PDB entry 9BXC | electron microscopy, 2.76 A resolution | chains B and D of the 4 polymer chains in the assembly

Chain B:
Protein: Ribonucleoside-diphosphate reductase subunit alpha
From: Bacillus subtilis
Notes: EC 1.17.4.1
UniProt: P50620 (RIR1_BACSU); numbering as in UniProt (aligned over 1-700)
Chain sequence (700 residues; row label = number of the first residue in the row):
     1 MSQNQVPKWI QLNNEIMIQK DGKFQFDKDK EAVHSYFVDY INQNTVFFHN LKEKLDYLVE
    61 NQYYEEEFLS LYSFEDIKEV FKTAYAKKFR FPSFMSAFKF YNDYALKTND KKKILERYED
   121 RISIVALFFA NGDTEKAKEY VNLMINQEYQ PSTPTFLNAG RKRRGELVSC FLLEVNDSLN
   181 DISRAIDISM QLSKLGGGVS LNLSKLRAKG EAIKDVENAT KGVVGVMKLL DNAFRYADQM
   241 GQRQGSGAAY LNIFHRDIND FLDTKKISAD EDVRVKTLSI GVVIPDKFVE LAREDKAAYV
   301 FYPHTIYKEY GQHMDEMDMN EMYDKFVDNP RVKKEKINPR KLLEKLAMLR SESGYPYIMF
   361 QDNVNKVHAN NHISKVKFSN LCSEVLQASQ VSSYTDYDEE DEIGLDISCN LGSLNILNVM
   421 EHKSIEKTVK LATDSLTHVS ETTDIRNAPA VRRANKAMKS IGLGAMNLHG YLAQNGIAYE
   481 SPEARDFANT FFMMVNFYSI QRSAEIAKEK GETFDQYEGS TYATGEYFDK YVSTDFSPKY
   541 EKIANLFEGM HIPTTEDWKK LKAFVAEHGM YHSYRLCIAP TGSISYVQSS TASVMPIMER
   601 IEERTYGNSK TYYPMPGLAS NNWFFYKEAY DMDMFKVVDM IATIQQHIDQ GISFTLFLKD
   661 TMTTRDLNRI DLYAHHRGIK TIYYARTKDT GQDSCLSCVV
Unresolved in the structure: 1-5, 689-700
Disulfide bonds: Cys170-Cys409
Residues lining bound ligands:
  - ATP (adenosine-5'-triphosphate): Val33, His34, Phe37, Asn42, Lys88, Phe89, Arg90, Phe91, Arg117
  - GDP (guanosine-5'-diphosphate): Phe47, Phe48, His49, Asn50, Leu51, Lys54, Lys78, Phe81, Lys82, Tyr85, Asp120
  - dTTP (TTP), molecule 1: Asp177, Ser178, Leu179, Ile182, Leu206, Arg207, Ala212, Ile213, Lys214, Thr220, Lys221
  - dTTP (TTP), molecule 2: Lys194, Tyr236, Ala237, Asp238
UniProt features mapped onto this chain:
  - active site: Asn380 (Proton acceptor), Cys382 (Cysteine radical intermediate), Glu384 (Proton acceptor)
  - binding site (substrate): Thr153, Ser169, Cys170, Gly198, Asn380 to Glu384, Pro580 to Ile584
  - site: Cys170 (Important for hydrogen atom transfer), Asp177 (Allosteric effector binding), Arg207 (Allosteric effector binding), Cys409 (Important for hydrogen atom transfer), Tyr683 (Important for electron transfer), Tyr684 (Important for electron transfer), Cys695 (Interacts with thioredoxin/glutaredoxin), Cys698 (Interacts with thioredoxin/glutaredoxin)
  - mutagenesis: His255 (H255Y: In ts-A 73; temperature-sensitive lethal mutation)
Reported in the primary citation:
  - catalytic residues: Cys382 (citing earlier work)

Chain D:
Protein: Ribonucleoside-diphosphate reductase subunit beta
From: Bacillus subtilis
Notes: EC 1.17.4.1
UniProt: P50621 (RIR2_BACSU); residues 1-329 here = UniProt positions 1-329
Chain sequence (350 residues; each row starts with the number of its first residue; numbers below 1 keep their minus sign (Met-20 is residue -20)):
   -20 MGSSHHHHHH SSGLVPRGSH MMTKIYDAAN WSKHEDDFTQ MFYNQNVKQF WLPEEIALNG
    40 DLLTWKYLGK NEQDTYMKVL AGLTLLDTEQ GNTGMPIVAE HVDGHQRKAV LNFMAMMENA
   100 VHAKSYSNIF MTLAPTETIN EVFEWVKQNK YLQKKAQMIV GLYKAIQKDD EISLFKAMVA
   160 SVYLESFLFY SGFYYPLYFY GQGKLMQSGE IINLILRDEA IHGVYVGLLA QEIYNKQTEE
   220 KKAELREFAI DLLNQLYENE LEYTEDLYDQ VGLSHDVKKF IRYNANKALM NLGFDPYFEE
   280 EDINPIVLNG LNTKTKSHDF FSMKGNGYKK ATVEPLKDDD FYFEDEKEQI
Unresolved in the structure: -20 to 310, 323-329
Sequence notes: initiating methionine (-20); expression tag (-19 to 0)
UniProt features mapped onto this chain:
  - active site: Tyr105
  - binding site (Fe cation): Asp66, Glu97, His101, Glu164, Glu198, His201

Chain B / chain D interface:
Contacting residue pairs - 30 pairs, chain B then chain D:
  Ala292(B) - Phe320(D)
  Arg293(B) - Phe320(D)
  Arg293(B) - Tyr321(D)
  Glu294(B) - Tyr321(D)
  Arg340(B) - Leu315(D)
  Arg340(B) - Lys316(D)
  Arg340(B) - Asp317(D)
  Arg340(B) - Phe320(D)
  Leu343(B) - Phe320(D)  hydrophobic
  Glu344(B) - Pro314(D)
  Glu344(B) - Leu315(D)  hydrogen bond (side chain-backbone)
  Phe635(B) - Phe322(D)  hydrophobic
  Thr663(B) - Thr311(D)
  Thr663(B) - Glu313(D)  hydrogen bond
  Thr664(B) - Thr311(D)  hydrogen bond (backbone-backbone)
  Thr664(B) - Val312(D)
  Thr664(B) - Glu313(D)  hydrogen bond (side chain-backbone)
  Arg665(B) - Glu313(D)  salt bridge
  Arg665(B) - Pro314(D)
  Arg665(B) - Lys316(D)
  Arg665(B) - Asp319(D)  salt bridge
  Asn668(B) - Leu315(D)
  Arg669(B) - Asp318(D)
  Arg669(B) - Asp319(D)  salt bridge
  Arg669(B) - Phe322(D)
  Leu672(B) - Asp319(D)
  Leu672(B) - Phe320(D)  hydrophobic
  Leu672(B) - Phe322(D)
  Tyr673(B) - Phe322(D)
  His676(B) - Phe322(D)
Interface residues without a listed pair, chain B (16 interface residues in all): Val289

Summary:
16 residues of chain B and 12 residues of chain D are in contact, with 4 hydrogen bonds and 3 salt bridges.
Polar contacts include Arg665(B)-Glu313(D), Arg665(B)-Asp319(D) and Arg669(B)-Asp319(D). Chain B binds dTTP,
ATP and GDP. The paper reports the catalytic residue Cys382(B).
Here chain B is Ribonucleoside-diphosphate reductase subunit alpha and chain D is Ribonucleoside-diphosphate
reductase subunit beta, both from Bacillus subtilis. Entry 9BXC (Consensus model for pre-reduction condition
of Bacillus subtilis ribonucleotide reductase complex) was determined by electron microscopy, deposited
together with 9BW3, 9BWX, 9BX2, 9BX3, 9BX6, 9BX8 and 39 further entries.
